4WMF - chains A and B; structure by X-ray diffraction, 1.97 A resolution.

Chain A (and B):
Molecule: MERS-CoV 3CL protease
Organism: Middle East respiratory syndrome coronavirus
Notes: chain B of this document is another copy of the same molecule, construct and numbering; everything in this record applies to it too
UniProtKB: W6A941 (W6A941_9BETC); residues 1-306 here correspond to UniProt positions 3248-3553 (UniProt number = residue number + 3247)
Amino-acid sequence (306 residues; numbered 1 to 306; the number before each row is that of its first residue):
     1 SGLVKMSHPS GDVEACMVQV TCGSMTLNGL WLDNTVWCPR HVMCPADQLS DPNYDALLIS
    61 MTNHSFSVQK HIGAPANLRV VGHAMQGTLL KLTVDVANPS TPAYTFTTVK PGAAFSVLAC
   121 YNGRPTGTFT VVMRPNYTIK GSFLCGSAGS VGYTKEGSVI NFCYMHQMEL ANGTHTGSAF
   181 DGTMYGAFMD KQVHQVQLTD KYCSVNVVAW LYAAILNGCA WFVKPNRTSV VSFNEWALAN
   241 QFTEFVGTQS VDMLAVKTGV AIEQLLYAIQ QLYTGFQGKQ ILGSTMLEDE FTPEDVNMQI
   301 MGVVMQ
Unresolved in the structure: 11, 306 (chain B: 304-306)
Construct notes: engineered mutation Ala148 (Cys3395 in W6A941)

How chain A and chain B interact:
Contacting residue pairs (78; chain A residue first):
  Ser1(A) with Gly141(B); Ser142(B); Phe143(B), hydrogen bond (backbone-backbone); Glu169(B), hydrogen bond (backbone-side chain); Asn172(B); Gly173(B), hydrogen bond (side chain-backbone); His175(B), hydrogen bond (backbone-side chain)
  Gly2(A) with Gly141(B); Ser142(B), hydrogen bond (backbone-side chain); Gly173(B)
  Val4(A) with Phe129(B), hydrophobic; Lys140(B); Gly141(B); Ser142(B)
  Lys5(A) with Lys5(B); Phe129(B)
  Met6(A) with Thr128(B); Phe129(B), hydrophobic; Ser142(B)
  Ser7(A) with Gly127(B); Thr128(B), hydrogen bond (backbone-backbone)
  His8(A) with Thr128(B)
  Pro9(A) with Ser10(B); Glu14(B); Pro125(B); Thr126(B); Gly127(B)
  Ser10(A) with Pro9(B); Ser10(B), hydrogen bond (side chain-backbone); Glu14(B), hydrogen bond (backbone-side chain)
  Glu14(A) with Pro9(B); Ser10(B), hydrogen bond (side chain-backbone); Gly11(B), hydrogen bond (side chain-backbone)
  Pro125(A) with Pro9(B)
  Thr126(A) with Pro9(B)
  Gly127(A) with Ser7(B); Pro9(B)
  Thr128(A) with Met6(B); Ser7(B), hydrogen bond (backbone-backbone); His8(B); Thr128(B)
  Phe129(A) with Val4(B), hydrophobic; Lys5(B); Met6(B), hydrophobic
  Lys140(A) with Val4(B)
  Gly141(A) with Ser1(B); Gly2(B); Val4(B)
  Ser142(A) with Ser1(B); Gly2(B), hydrogen bond (side chain-backbone); Val4(B); Met6(B); Gln299(B), hydrogen bond
  Phe143(A) with Ser1(B), hydrogen bond (backbone-backbone)
  Leu144(A) with Ser1(B); Gln299(B); Ile300(B); Met301(B)
  Glu169(A) with Ser1(B), hydrogen bond
  Asn172(A) with Ser1(B), hydrogen bond; Asn217(B), hydrogen bond
  Gly173(A) with Ser1(B), hydrogen bond (backbone-side chain); Gly2(B)
  His175(A) with Ser1(B), hydrogen bond (side chain-backbone)
  Asn217(A) with Asn172(B), hydrogen bond (backbone-side chain)
  Gly283(A) with Met286(B)
  Ser284(A) with Met286(B)
  Thr285(A) with Thr285(B), hydrogen bond; Met286(B)
  Met286(A) with Gly283(B); Ser284(B); Thr285(B); Met286(B), hydrophobic
  Met298(A) with Leu144(B)
  Gln299(A) with Ser142(B), hydrogen bond; Leu144(B)
  Ile300(A) with Leu144(B)
  Gly302(A) with Leu144(B)
Interface residues without a listed pair, chain A (38 interface residues in all): Leu3, Leu118, Ala171, Gly218, Met301
Interface residues without a listed pair, chain B (37 interface residues in all): Leu3, Leu118, Ala171, Met298

Overview:
The interface between chain A and chain B involves 38 residues on one side and 37 on the other; the contacts
include 22 hydrogen bonds. Polar contacts include Ser1(A)-Glu169(B), Ser1(A)-Gly173(B) and Ser1(A)-His175(B).
Chain A and chain B are both MERS-CoV 3CL protease (Middle East respiratory syndrome coronavirus); the
structure, Crystal structure of catalytically inactive MERS-CoV 3CL protease (C148A) in spacegroup P212121,
was determined by X-ray diffraction (same publication as 4WMD and 4WME).
